2ZHT - chain A; structure by X-ray diffraction, 2.35 A resolution.

== Chain A ==
Protein: Beta-secretase 1
From: Homo sapiens
Notes: EC 3.4.23.46; fragment: catalytic domain
UniProt: P56817 (BACE1_HUMAN); residues -16 to 393 here correspond to UniProt positions 45-454 (UniProt number = residue number + 61)
Sequence (411 residues; row label = number of the first residue in the row; numbers below 1 keep their minus sign (Met-17 is residue -17)):
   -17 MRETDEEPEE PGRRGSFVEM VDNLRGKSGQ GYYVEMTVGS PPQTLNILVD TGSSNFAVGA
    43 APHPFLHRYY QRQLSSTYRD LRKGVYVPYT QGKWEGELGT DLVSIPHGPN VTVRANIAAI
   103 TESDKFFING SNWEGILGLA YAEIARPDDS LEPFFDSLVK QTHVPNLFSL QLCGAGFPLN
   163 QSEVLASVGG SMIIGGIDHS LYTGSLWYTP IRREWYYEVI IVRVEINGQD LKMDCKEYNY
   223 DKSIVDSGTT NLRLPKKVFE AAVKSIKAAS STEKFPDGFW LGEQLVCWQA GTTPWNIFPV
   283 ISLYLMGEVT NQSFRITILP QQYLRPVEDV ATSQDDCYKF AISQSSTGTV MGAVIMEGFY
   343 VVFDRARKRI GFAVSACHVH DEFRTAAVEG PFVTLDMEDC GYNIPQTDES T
Disordered / not traced: -17 to -2, 158-167, 310-316, 386-393
Differences from the reference sequence: initiating methionine (-17)
Cystine bridges: Cys155-Cys359, Cys217-Cys382, Cys269-Cys319
UniProt features mapped onto this chain:
  - active site: Asp32, Asp228
  - modified residue (N6-acetyllysine): Lys65, Lys214, Lys218, Lys224, Lys238, Lys239, Lys246
  - glycosylation (N-linked (GlcNAc...) asparagine): Asn92, Asn111, Asn162, Asn293

== Summary ==
Curated annotation (UniProt) lists active-site residues Asp32 and Asp228.
Chain A is Beta-secretase 1 (Homo sapiens); the structure, Crystal structure of BACE1 at pH 4.5, was
determined by X-ray diffraction, deposited together with 2ZHR, 2ZHS, 2ZHU and 2ZHV.
